Entry 8S7O (electron microscopy, 2.80 A resolution); this record covers chains A and B of the 6 polymer chains in the assembly.

[Chain A]
Protein: DNA gyrase subunit A
From: Mycobacterium tuberculosis
Notes: EC 5.6.2.2
UniProt: P9WG47 (GYRA_MYCTU); numbering as in UniProt (aligned over 2-838)
Amino-acid sequence (837 residues; numbered 2 to 838; the number before each row is that of its first residue):
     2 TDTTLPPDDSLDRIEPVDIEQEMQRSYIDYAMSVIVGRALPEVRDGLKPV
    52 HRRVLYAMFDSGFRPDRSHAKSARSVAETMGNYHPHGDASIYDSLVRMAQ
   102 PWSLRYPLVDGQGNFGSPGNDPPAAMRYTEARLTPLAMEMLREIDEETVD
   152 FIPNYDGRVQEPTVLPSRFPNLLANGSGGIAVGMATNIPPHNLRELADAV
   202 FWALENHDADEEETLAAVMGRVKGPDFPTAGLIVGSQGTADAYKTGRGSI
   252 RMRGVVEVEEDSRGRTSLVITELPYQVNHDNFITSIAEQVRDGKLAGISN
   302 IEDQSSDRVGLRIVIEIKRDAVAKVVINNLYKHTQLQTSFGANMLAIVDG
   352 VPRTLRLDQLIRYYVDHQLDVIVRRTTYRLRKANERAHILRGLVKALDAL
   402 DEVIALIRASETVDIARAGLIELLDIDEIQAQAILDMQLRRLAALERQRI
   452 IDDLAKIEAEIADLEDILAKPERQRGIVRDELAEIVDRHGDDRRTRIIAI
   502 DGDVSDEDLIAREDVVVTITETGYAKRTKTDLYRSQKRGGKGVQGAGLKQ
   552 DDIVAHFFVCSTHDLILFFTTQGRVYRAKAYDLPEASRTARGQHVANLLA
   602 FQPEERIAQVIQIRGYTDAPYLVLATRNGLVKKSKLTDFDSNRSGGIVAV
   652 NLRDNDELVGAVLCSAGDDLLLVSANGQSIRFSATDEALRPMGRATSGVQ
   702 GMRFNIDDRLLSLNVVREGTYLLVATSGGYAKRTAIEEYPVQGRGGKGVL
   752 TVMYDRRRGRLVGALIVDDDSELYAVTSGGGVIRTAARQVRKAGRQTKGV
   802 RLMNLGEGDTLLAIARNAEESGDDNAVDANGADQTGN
Not modelled in the structure: 2-14, 502-838
Differences from the reference sequence: conflict Ile501 (Ala in P9WG47)
Ligand contacts: A1H5Q (6-[[2-[1-(6-methoxy-1,5-naphthyridin-4-yl)-1,2,3-triazol-4-yl]ethylamino]methyl]-4H-1,4-benzothiazin-3-one): Ala74, Met81, Asp89, Met127, Arg128
Curated features (UniProtKB/Swiss-Prot):
  - motif: Gln537 to Gly543 (GyrA-box), Gln743 to Gly749 (GyrA-box-1)
  - active site: Tyr129 (O-(5'-phospho-DNA)-tyrosine intermediate)
  - binding site (Ca(2+)): Asp504, Ser506, Glu508, Asp515
  - modified residue: Thr2 (N-acetylthreonine)
  - natural variant: Ala90 (A90V: Confers ciprofloxacin resistance, in clinical isolate), Ser91 (S91P: Confers ciprofloxacin resistance, in clinical isolate), Asp94 (D94A: Confers ciprofloxacin resistance, in clinical isolate; D94G: Confers ciprofloxacin resistance, in clinical isolate; D94H: Confers ciprofloxacin resistance, in clinical isolate ...)
  - mutagenesis: Thr80 (T80A: Slight resistance to fluoroquinolones. Hypersusceptibile, 2- to 14-fold higher sensitivity to fluoroquinolones, 2- to 8-fold more efficient in fluoroquinolone-induced DNA cleavage ...), Gly88 (G88A: Confers fluoroquinolone resistance, IC(50) is 2- to 26-fold higher than wild-type ...), Ala90 to Asp94 (80-fold increased resistance to fluoroquinolones, 32- to 64-fold reduction in fluoroquinolone-induced DNA cleavage), Ala90 (A90G: 4- to 16-fold more efficient in fluoroquinolone-induced DNA cleavage alone ...), Asp94 (D94G/H: 25- 45-fold increased resistance to fluoroquinolones, 4- to 8-fold reduction in fluoroquinolone-induced DNA cleavage ...), Asp504 to Glu514 (Significant reduction in DNA wrapping and supercoiling activity, no change in decatanation or relaxation activities), Glu508 to Asp509 (Slight reduction in supercoiling activity), Lys538 (K538R: Wild-type decatenase activity (changes residue to match E.coli)), Gly540 to Gly543 (No supercoiling activity, almost wild-type decatenation activity, wild-type fluoroquinolone-induced DNA cleavage), Gly540 (G540A: No change in supercoiling activity, wild-type decatenation or fluoroquinolone-induced DNA cleavage), Gly541 (G541A: Reduced supercoiling activity, wild-type decatenation and fluoroquinolone-induced DNA cleavage), Gly543 (G543A: Reduced supercoiling activity, wild-type decatenation and fluoroquinolone-induced DNA cleavage; G543K: No supercoiling activity, wild-type decatenation and fluoroquinolone-induced DNA cleavage), 5 further mutagenesis entries in UniProt

[Chain B]
Protein: DNA gyrase subunit B
From: Mycobacterium tuberculosis
Notes: EC 5.6.2.2
UniProt: P9WG45 (GYRB_MYCTU); residues 5-675 here = UniProt positions 5-675
Amino-acid sequence (678 residues; numbered -2 to 675; the number before each row is that of its first residue; numbers below 1 keep their minus sign (Gly-2 is residue -2)):
    -2 GAMVAAQKKKAQDEYGAASITILEGLEAVRKRPGMYIGSTGERGLHHLIW
    48 EVVDNAVDEAMAGYATTVNVVLLEDGGVEVADDGRGIPVATHASGIPTVD
    98 VVMTQLHAGGKFDSDAYAISGGLHGVGVSVVNALSTRLEVEIKRDGYEWS
   148 QVYEKSEPLGLKQGAPTKKTGSTVRFWADPAVFETTEYDFETVARRLQEM
   198 AFLNKGLTINLTDERVTQDEVVDEVVSDVAEAPKSASERAAESTAPHKVK
   248 SRTFHYPGGLVDFVKHINRTKNAIHSSIVDFSGKGTGHEVEIAMQWNAGY
   298 SESVHTFANTINTHEGGTHEEGFRSALTSVVNKYAKDRKLLKDKDPNLTG
   348 DDIREGLAAVISVKVSEPQFEGQTKTKLGNTEVKSFVQKVCNEQLTHWFE
   398 ANPTDAKVVVNKAVSSAQARIAARKARELVRRKSATDIGGLPGKLADCRS
   448 TDPRKSELYVVEGDSAGGSAKSGRDSMFQAILPLRGKIINVEKARIDRVL
   498 KNTEVQAIITALGTGIHDEFDIGKLRYHKIVLMADADVDGQHISTLLLTL
   548 LFRFMRPLIENGHVFLAQPPLYKLKWQRSDPEFAYSDRERDGLLEAGLKA
   598 GKKINKEDGIQRYKGLGEMDAKELWETTMDPSVRVLRQVTLDDAAAADEL
   648 FSILMGEDVDARRSFITRNAKDVRFLDV
Not modelled in the structure: -2 to 436, 567-610, 668-675
Differences from the reference sequence: expression tag (-2 to 4)
Curated features (UniProtKB/Swiss-Prot):
  - binding site (ATP): Tyr12, Asn52, Asp79, Gly83, Gly107, Lys108, Tyr114, Leu120 to Val125, Ser169, Gln370 to Lys372
  - binding site (Mg(2+)): Glu459, Asp532, Asp534
  - site (Interaction with DNA): Lys484, Asn487
  - mutagenesis: Gly157 (G157S: Increased resistance to aminopyrazinamides, however genome not sequenced), Ser169 (S169A: Increased resistance to pyrrolamides and novobiocin, however genome not sequenced), Asp472 (D472H: No supercoiling activity), Arg482 (R482K: Increased susceptibility to fluoroquinolones, half supercoiling activity, no fluoroquinolone-induced DNA cleavage (makes sequence more like E.coli)), Asn499 (N499D: 17-fold increased resistance to fluoroquinolones, slightly increased DNA cleavage in absence of drugs), Asp577 (D577A: 37% supercoiling, 54% decatenation, 126% DNA cleavage in presence of norfloxacin; D577R: <2% supercoiling, 4% decatenation), Glu620 to Asp627 (<3% supercoiling, 18% decatenation, 75% DNA cleavage in presence of norfloxacin), Glu620 (E620A: 15% supercoiling, 19% decatenation, 143% DNA cleavage in presence of norfloxacin; E620R: 10% supercoiling, 7% decatenation), Glu623 (E623A: 18% supercoiling, 11% decatenation, 131% DNA cleavage in presence of norfloxacin; E623R: <2% supercoiling, 2% decatenation), Asp627 (D627A: 13% supercoiling, 10% decatenation, 42% DNA cleavage in presence of norfloxacin; D627R: <2% supercoiling, 3% decatenation)

[How chain A and chain B interact]
Residue-residue contacts (51; chain A residue first):
  Ile15(A) - Leu633(B)
  Glu16(A) - Val632(B)
  Glu16(A) - Leu633(B)
  Glu16(A) - Arg634(B)
  Glu16(A) - Gln635(B)  hydrogen bond (backbone-backbone)
  Pro17(A) - Gln635(B)
  Val18(A) - Leu563(B)  hydrophobic
  Val18(A) - Arg634(B)
  Val18(A) - Gln635(B)  hydrogen bond (backbone-backbone)
  Val18(A) - Val636(B)
  Val18(A) - Thr637(B)  hydrogen bond (backbone-backbone)
  Asp19(A) - Thr637(B)
  Asp19(A) - Asp639(B)
  Ile20(A) - Leu545(B)  hydrophobic
  Ile20(A) - Val636(B)  hydrophobic
  Ile20(A) - Thr637(B)  hydrogen bond (backbone-backbone)
  Ile20(A) - Leu638(B)  hydrophobic
  Ile20(A) - Phe648(B)  hydrophobic
  Glu23(A) - Leu563(B)
  Glu23(A) - Arg634(B)  salt bridge
  Met24(A) - Thr542(B)
  Met24(A) - Thr546(B)
  Met24(A) - Phe648(B)  hydrophobic
  Met24(A) - Met652(B)  hydrophobic
  Gln25(A) - Leu651(B)
  Gln25(A) - Phe662(B)
  Gln25(A) - Asn666(B)
  Ser27(A) - Gln538(B)
  Ser27(A) - Thr542(B)
  Tyr28(A) - His539(B)
  Tyr28(A) - Thr542(B)
  Tyr28(A) - Leu651(B)  hydrophobic
  Tyr28(A) - Met652(B)  hydrophobic
  Ile29(A) - Phe662(B)  hydrophobic
  Ile29(A) - Asn666(B)
  Asp30(A) - Val535(B)
  Asp30(A) - Gln538(B)
  Tyr31(A) - Val535(B)
  Tyr31(A) - Asp536(B)
  Tyr31(A) - His539(B)
  Met33(A) - Ala667(B)  hydrophobic
  Ser34(A) - Val535(B)
  Ile36(A) - Ile663(B)  hydrophobic
  Arg39(A) - Asp536(B)  salt bridge
  Pro86(A) - Lys611(B)
  Tyr156(A) - Lys611(B)
  Val183(A) - Ile663(B)
  Gly184(A) - Val656(B)
  Gly184(A) - Arg660(B)  hydrogen bond (backbone-side chain)
  Met185(A) - Arg660(B)
  Met185(A) - Ile663(B)  hydrophobic
Other interface residues (no listed pair), chain A (25 interface residues in all): Glu21, His87
Other interface residues (no listed pair), chain B (32 interface residues in all): Ser541, Phe562, Gln565, Ala644, Leu647, Arg659

[In short]
25 residues of chain A face 32 of chain B across their interface; the contacts include 5 hydrogen bonds and 2
salt bridges. Polar pairs include Glu23(A)-Arg634(B), Arg39(A)-Asp536(B) and Gly184(A)-Arg660(B). Bound to
chain A: compound A1H5Q.
Here chain A is DNA gyrase subunit A and chain B is DNA gyrase subunit B, both from Mycobacterium
tuberculosis. Entry 8S7O (M. tuberculosis gyrase holocomplex with 150 bp DNA and BDM71403) was determined by
electron microscopy.
